9D6D - chains A and P of the 18 polymer chains in the assembly; structure by electron microscopy, 2.18 A resolution.

== Chain A (and P) ==
Molecule: Gag polyprotein
Organism: Human immunodeficiency virus type 1 (NEW YORK-5 ISOLATE)
Notes: fragment: CA-SP1 domains; chain P of this document is another copy of the same molecule, construct and numbering; everything in this record applies to it too
UniProt: P12493 (GAG_HV1N5); residues 11-239 here correspond to UniProt positions 143-371 (UniProt number = residue number + 132)
Chain sequence (229 residues; numbered 11 to 239; the number before each row is that of its first residue):
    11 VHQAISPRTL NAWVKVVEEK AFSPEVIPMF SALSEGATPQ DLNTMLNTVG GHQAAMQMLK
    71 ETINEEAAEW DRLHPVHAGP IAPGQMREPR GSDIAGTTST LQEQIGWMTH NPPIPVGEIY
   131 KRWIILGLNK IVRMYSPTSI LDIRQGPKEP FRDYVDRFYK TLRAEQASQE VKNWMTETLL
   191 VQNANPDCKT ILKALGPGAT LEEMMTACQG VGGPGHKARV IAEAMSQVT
Construct notes: engineered mutation Ile231 (Leu363 in P12493)
Ligand contacts:
  - Lenacapavir (QNG), molecule 1: Ile15, Ser16, Pro17, Arg18, Leu20, Asn21
  - Lenacapavir (QNG), molecule 2: Gln50, Asn53, Thr54, Leu56, Asn57, Val59, Gln63, Met66, Gln67, Leu69, Lys70, Ile73, Asn74, Ala105, Gly106, Thr107, Tyr130
What the authors report for this chain:
  - binding site for Lenacapavir: Pro17, Arg18, Leu20, Thr54, Leu56, Asn57, Gln63 to Leu83, Thr107, Tyr130
  - binding site for inositol hexakisphosphate: Lys158, Lys227
  - self-association interface (contacts with another copy of this molecule); pairs are residue here / residue on that copy: Arg18-Gln63

== Chain A / chain P interface ==
Residue-residue contacts - 33 pairs, chain A then chain P:
  Arg82(A) - Gly106(P)
  Arg82(A) - Thr107(P)  hydrogen bond (side chain-backbone)
  Asp152(A) - Arg162(P)  hydrogen bond (backbone-side chain)
  Arg154(A) - Arg162(P)
  Arg154(A) - Glu212(P)  hydrogen bond (side chain-backbone)
  Arg154(A) - Met215(P)
  Arg154(A) - Thr216(P)
  Arg154(A) - Gln219(P)
  Gln155(A) - Gln219(P)  hydrogen bond (backbone-side chain)
  Pro157(A) - Gln219(P)
  Pro157(A) - Val221(P)
  Pro157(A) - Gly223(P)
  Lys158(A) - Gly222(P)  hydrogen bond (side chain-backbone)
  Lys158(A) - Lys227(P)
  Asn193(A) - Gln219(P)  hydrogen bond (backbone-side chain)
  Ala194(A) - Gln219(P)
  Asn195(A) - Gln219(P)
  Pro196(A) - Gln219(P)
  Pro196(A) - Gly220(P)
  Asp197(A) - Gly223(P)
  Asp197(A) - Pro224(P)
  Asp197(A) - Gly225(P)  hydrogen bond (side chain-backbone)
  His226(A) - Pro224(P)
  Lys227(A) - Pro224(P)
  Val230(A) - Pro224(P)
  Val230(A) - Ala228(P)
  Ile231(A) - Ala228(P)  hydrophobic
  Ala234(A) - Ala228(P)
  Ala234(A) - Ala232(P)
  Met235(A) - Ala232(P)
  Met235(A) - Met235(P)  hydrophobic
  Val238(A) - Ala232(P)
  Val238(A) - Ser236(P)
Also at the interface, not in a pair above, chain A (21 interface residues in all): Gly156, Val221, Gly222
Also at the interface, not in a pair above, chain P (22 interface residues in all): Pro160, Arg229, Ile231, Glu233

== Overview ==
The interface between chain A and chain P involves 21 residues on one side and 22 on the other; the contacts
include 7 hydrogen bonds. Polar pairs include Arg82(A)-Thr107(P), Asp152(A)-Arg162(P) and Arg154(A)-Glu212(P).
The paper reports a binding site for Lenacapavir at Pro17(A), Arg18(A) and Leu20(A) among others; a binding
site for inositol hexakisphosphate at Lys158(A) and Lys227(A).
Both chains are Gag polyprotein (Human immunodeficiency virus type 1 (NEW YORK-5 ISOLATE)). Entry 9D6D (Gag
CA-SP1 immature lattice bound with Lenacapavir from enveloped virus like particles) was determined by electron
microscopy together with 9CWV, 9D6C, 9D6E, 9D88 and 9DWD from the same study.
